8YBK - chains A and J of the 10 polymer chains in the assembly; structure by electron microscopy, 2.69 A resolution.

# Chain A
Name: Histone H3.1
From: Homo sapiens
Reference sequence: P68431 (H31_HUMAN); residues 0-135 here correspond to UniProt positions 1-136 (UniProt number = residue number + 1)
Sequence (139 residues; each row starts with the number of its first residue; numbers below 1 keep their minus sign (Gly-3 is residue -3)):
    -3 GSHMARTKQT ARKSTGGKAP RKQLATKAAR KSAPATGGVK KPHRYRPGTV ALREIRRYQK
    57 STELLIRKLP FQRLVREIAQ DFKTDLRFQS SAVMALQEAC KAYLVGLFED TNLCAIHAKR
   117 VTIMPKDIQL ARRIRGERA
Disordered / not traced: -3 to 57
Sequence notes: expression tag (-3 to -1); engineered mutation Lys97 (Glu98 in P68431)
Curated features (UniProtKB/Swiss-Prot):
  - modified residue: Arg2 (Asymmetric dimethylarginine), Thr3 (Phosphothreonine), Lys4 (Allysine), Gln5 (5-glutamyl dopamine), Thr6 (Phosphothreonine), Arg8 (Citrulline), Lys9 (N6,N6,N6-trimethyllysine), Ser10 (ADP-ribosylserine), Thr11 (Phosphothreonine), Lys14 (N6-(2-hydroxyisobutyryl)lysine), Arg17 (Asymmetric dimethylarginine), Lys18 (N6-(2-hydroxyisobutyryl)lysine), Lys23 (N6-(2-hydroxyisobutyryl)lysine), Arg26 (Citrulline), Lys27 (N6,N6,N6-trimethyllysine), Ser28 (ADP-ribosylserine), Lys36 (N6,N6,N6-trimethyllysine), Lys37 (N6-methyllysine), Tyr41 (Phosphotyrosine), Lys56 (N6,N6,N6-trimethyllysine) and 8 more in UniProt
  - lipidation: Lys18 (N6-decanoyllysine)
What the authors report for this chain:
  - contacts within the chain: Leu60-Lys97 (hydrogen bond)
  - conformationally variable residues (order/disorder transition): Gly44 to Ser57, Lys97

# Chain J
Molecule: 145-nt DNA strand
From: synthetic construct
Sequence (145 nucleotides; each row starts with the number of its first residue; numbers below 1 keep their minus sign (DA-72 is residue -72)):
   -72 ATCGATGTAT ATATCTGACA CGTGCCTGGA GACTAGGGAG TAATCCCCTT GGCGGTTAAA
   -12 ACGCGGGGGA CAGCGCGTAC GTGCGTTTAA GCGGTGCTAG AGCTGTCTAC GACCAATTGA
    48 GCGGCCTCGG CACCGGGATT CTGAT
Disordered / not traced: -72 to -54, 61-72

# Chain A / chain J interface
Residue-residue contacts (9; chain A residue first):
  Arg63(A) with DA17(J), sugar contact; DG18(J), phosphate contact
  Lys64(A) with DG18(J), hydrogen bond to the phosphate
  Leu65(A) with DA17(J), phosphate contact; DG18(J), hydrogen bond to the phosphate
  Pro66(A) with DA17(J), phosphate contact
  Arg69(A) with DA17(J), salt bridge to the phosphate
  Arg83(A) with DA26(J), sugar contact; DG27(J), sugar contact
Interface residues without a listed pair, chain A (7 interface residues in all): Thr118
Interface residues without a listed pair, chain J (5 interface residues in all): DC7

# In short
The interface between chain A and chain J involves 7 residues on one side and 5 on the other, with 2 hydrogen
bonds and 1 salt bridge. Polar pairs include Lys64(A)-DG18(J), Leu65(A)-DG18(J) and Arg69(A)-DA17(J). The
paper reports conformational variability at Gly44(A) and Lys97(A); contacts within the chain involving
Lys97(A) and Leu60(A).
Here chain A is Histone H3.1 (Homo sapiens) and chain J is a 145-nt DNA strand (synthetic construct). Entry
8YBK (Cryo-EM structure of the human nucleosome containing the H3.1 E97K mutant) was determined by electron
microscopy, deposited together with 8YBJ.
